7V6C - chains A and B of the 6 polymer chains in the assembly; structure by electron microscopy, 3.30 A resolution.

[Chain A]
Protein: Dicer-2, isoform A
From: Drosophila melanogaster
Notes: EC 3.1.21.1, 3.1.26.-, 3.1.26.3, 3.6.1.3
Reference sequence: A1ZAW0 (A1ZAW0_DROME); residue numbers follow UniProt; this construct covers 1-24, 26-581, 583-767, 769-992, 994-1722
Chain sequence (1733 residues; row label = number of the first residue in the row; note: 4 numbers in that range are skipped by the numbering (no residue carries them; nothing is unmodelled there); numbers below 1 keep their minus sign (His-10 is residue -10)):
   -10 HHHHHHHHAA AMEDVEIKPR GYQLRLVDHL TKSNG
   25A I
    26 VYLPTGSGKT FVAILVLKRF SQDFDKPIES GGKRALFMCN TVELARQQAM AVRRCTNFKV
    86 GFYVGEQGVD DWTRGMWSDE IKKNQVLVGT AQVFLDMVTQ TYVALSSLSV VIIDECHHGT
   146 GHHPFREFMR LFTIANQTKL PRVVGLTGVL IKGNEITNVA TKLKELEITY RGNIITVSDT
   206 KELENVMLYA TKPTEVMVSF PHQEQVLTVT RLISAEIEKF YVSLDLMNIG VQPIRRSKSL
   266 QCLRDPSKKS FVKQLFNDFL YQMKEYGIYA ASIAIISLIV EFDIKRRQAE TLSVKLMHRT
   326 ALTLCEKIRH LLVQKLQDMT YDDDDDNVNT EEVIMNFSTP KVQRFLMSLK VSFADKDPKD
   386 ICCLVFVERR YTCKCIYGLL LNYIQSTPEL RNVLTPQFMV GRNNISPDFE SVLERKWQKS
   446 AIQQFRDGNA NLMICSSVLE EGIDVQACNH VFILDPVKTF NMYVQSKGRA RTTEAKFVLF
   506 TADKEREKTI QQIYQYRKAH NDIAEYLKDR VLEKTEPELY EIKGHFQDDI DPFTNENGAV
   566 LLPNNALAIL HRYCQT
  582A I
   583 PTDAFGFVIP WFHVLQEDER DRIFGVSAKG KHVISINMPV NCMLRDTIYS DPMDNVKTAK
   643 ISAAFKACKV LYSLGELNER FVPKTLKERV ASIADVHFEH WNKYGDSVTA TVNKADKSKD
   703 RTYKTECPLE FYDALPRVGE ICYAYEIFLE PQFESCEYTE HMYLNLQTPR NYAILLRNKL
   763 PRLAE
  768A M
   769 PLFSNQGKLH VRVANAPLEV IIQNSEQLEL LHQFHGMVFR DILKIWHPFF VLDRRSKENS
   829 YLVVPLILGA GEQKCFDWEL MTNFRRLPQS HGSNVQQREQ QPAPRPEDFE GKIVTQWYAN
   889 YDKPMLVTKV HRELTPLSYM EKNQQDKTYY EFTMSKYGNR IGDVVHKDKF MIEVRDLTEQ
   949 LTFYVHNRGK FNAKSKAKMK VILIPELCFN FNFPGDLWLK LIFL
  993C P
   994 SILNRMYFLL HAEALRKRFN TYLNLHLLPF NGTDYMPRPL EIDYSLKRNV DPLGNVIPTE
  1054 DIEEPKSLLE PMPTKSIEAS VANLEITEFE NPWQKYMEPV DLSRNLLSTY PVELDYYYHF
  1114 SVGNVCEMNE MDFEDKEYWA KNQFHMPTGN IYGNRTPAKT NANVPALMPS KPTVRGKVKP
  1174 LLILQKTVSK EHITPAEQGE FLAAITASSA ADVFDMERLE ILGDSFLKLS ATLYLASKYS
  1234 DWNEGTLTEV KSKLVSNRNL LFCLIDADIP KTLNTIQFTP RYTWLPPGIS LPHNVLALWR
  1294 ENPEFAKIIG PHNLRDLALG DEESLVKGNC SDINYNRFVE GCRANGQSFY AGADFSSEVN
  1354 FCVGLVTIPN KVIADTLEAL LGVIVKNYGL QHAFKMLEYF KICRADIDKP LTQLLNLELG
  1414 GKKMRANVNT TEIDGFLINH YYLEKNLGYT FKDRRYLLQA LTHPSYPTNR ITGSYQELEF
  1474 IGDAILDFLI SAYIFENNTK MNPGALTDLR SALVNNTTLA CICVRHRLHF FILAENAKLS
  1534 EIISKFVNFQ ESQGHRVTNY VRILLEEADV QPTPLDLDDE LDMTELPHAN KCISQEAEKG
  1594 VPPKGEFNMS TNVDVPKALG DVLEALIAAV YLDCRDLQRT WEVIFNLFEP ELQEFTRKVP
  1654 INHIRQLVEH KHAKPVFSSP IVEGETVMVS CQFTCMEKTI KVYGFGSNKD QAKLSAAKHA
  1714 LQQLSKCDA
Not modelled in the structure: -10 to 7, 255-271, 346-353, 427-435, 539-553, 693-700, 955-967, 1052-1063, 1120-1130, 1146-1169, 1414-1421, 1564-1604, 1672-1680
Differences from the reference sequence: expression tag (-10 to 0); engineered mutation Leu208 (Met in A1ZAW0)
What the authors report for this chain:
  - binding site for the 21-nt RNA strand: His147, Lys177
  - mutagenesis - R324E/E331R: decreased binding to R2D2 (chain B)

[Chain B]
Protein: R2D2
From: Drosophila melanogaster
Reference sequence: Q9VLW8 (Q9VLW8_DROME); residues 1-311 here = UniProt positions 1-311
Chain sequence (352 residues; numbered -40 to 311; the number before each row is that of its first residue; numbers below 1 keep their minus sign (Met-40 is residue -40)):
   -40 MDYKDHDGDY KDHDIDYKDD DDKHRYTSLY KKAGSAAAPF TMDNKSAVSA LQEFCARTQI
    20 NLPTYSFIPG EDGGYVCKVE LLEIEALGNG RSKRDAKHLA ASNILRKIQL LPGIHGLMKD
    80 STVGDLDEEL TNLNRDMVKE LRDYCVRREM PLPCIEVVQQ SGTPSAPEFV ACCSVASIVR
   140 YGKSDKKKDA RQRAAIEMLA LISSNSDNLR PDQMQVASTS KLKVVDMEES MEELEALRRK
   200 KFTTYWELKE AGSVDHTGMR LCDRHNYFKN FYPTLKKEAI EAINSDEYES SKDKAMDVMS
   260 SLKITPKISE VESSSLVPLL SVELNCAFDV VLMAKETDIY DHIIDYFRTM LI
Not modelled in the structure: -40 to 4, 70-89, 164-187, 212-214
Differences from the reference sequence: initiating methionine (-40); expression tag (-39 to 0)
What the authors report for this chain:
  - binding site for the 22-nt RNA strand: Gln11, Arg53, Lys56, His57, Lys98, Pro123, Ser124, Lys145, Trp205
  - binding site for the 22-nt RNA strand: Arg101, Arg150
  - contacts within the chain: Arg101-Tyr204
  - mutagenesis - K98A: unchanged binding to siRNA duplexes
  - mutagenesis - W205A: abolished binding to g
  - mutagenesis - K98A: unchanged binding to the 22-nt RNA strand
  - mutagenesis - W205A: abolished binding to the 22-nt RNA strand

[Chain A / chain B interface]
Contacting residue pairs - 79 pairs, chain A then chain B:
  Glu241(A) - His301(B)  salt bridge
  Lys244(A) - His301(B)
  Phe245(A) - Met292(B)  hydrophobic
  Ser248(A) - Leu278(B)
  Ser248(A) - Met292(B)  hydrogen bond (side chain-backbone)
  Leu251(A) - Ser272(B)  hydrogen bond (backbone-side chain)
  Leu251(A) - Ser273(B)  hydrogen bond (backbone-backbone)
  Met252(A) - Val270(B)  hydrophobic
  Met252(A) - Ser272(B)
  Asn253(A) - Glu271(B)  hydrogen bond (backbone-backbone)
  Asn253(A) - Ser272(B)
  Val305(A) - Leu220(B)  hydrophobic
  Leu321(A) - Val270(B)  hydrophobic
  Arg324(A) - Glu282(B)  salt bridge
  Arg324(A) - Asp288(B)  salt bridge
  Arg324(A) - Val290(B)
  Thr325(A) - Val290(B)
  Thr325(A) - Met292(B)
  Thr328(A) - Asp288(B)
  Thr328(A) - Val289(B)
  Thr328(A) - Val290(B)  hydrogen bond (side chain-backbone)
  Glu331(A) - Arg223(B)  salt bridge
  Glu331(A) - His224(B)
  Glu331(A) - Phe287(B)
  Lys332(A) - His301(B)
  Lys332(A) - Tyr305(B)
  Arg334(A) - Cys221(B)  hydrogen bond (side chain-backbone)
  Arg334(A) - His224(B)
  His335(A) - His224(B)
  His335(A) - Asn225(B)
  His335(A) - Thr308(B)
  His335(A) - Met309(B)
  Leu336(A) - Thr308(B)
  Val338(A) - His224(B)
  Gln339(A) - Ile311(B)
  Gln342(A) - Lys228(B)
  Pro1064(A) - Gly121(B)
  Pro1064(A) - Pro123(B)
  Met1065(A) - Gln119(B)
  Met1065(A) - Gly121(B)  hydrogen bond (backbone-backbone)
  Met1065(A) - Pro123(B)  hydrophobic
  Pro1066(A) - Gln119(B)
  Thr1067(A) - Gln118(B)
  Thr1067(A) - Gln119(B)
  Ser1069(A) - Gln118(B)
  Tyr1089(A) - Val138(B)
  Tyr1089(A) - Tyr140(B)  hydrophobic
  Met1090(A) - Arg139(B)
  Leu1100(A) - Arg219(B)
  Leu1100(A) - Cys221(B)  hydrogen bond (backbone-side chain)
  Ser1101(A) - Arg219(B)  hydrogen bond (backbone-side chain)
  Thr1102(A) - Arg219(B)
  Thr1102(A) - Leu220(B)  hydrogen bond (backbone-backbone)
  Tyr1103(A) - Pro110(B)
  Tyr1103(A) - Thr216(B)
  Tyr1103(A) - Gly217(B)
  Tyr1103(A) - Met218(B)
  Tyr1103(A) - Arg219(B)  hydrogen bond
  Pro1104(A) - Met218(B)
  Val1105(A) - Ile137(B)  hydrophobic
  Val1105(A) - Ile161(B)  hydrophobic
  Glu1106(A) - Ala135(B)
  Glu1106(A) - Ser136(B)
  Tyr1109(A) - Ile137(B)  hydrophobic
  Tyr1109(A) - Arg139(B)  hydrogen bond
  Tyr1109(A) - Leu160(B)  hydrophobic
  His1112(A) - Ser163(B)  hydrogen bond (side chain-backbone)
  Val1118(A) - Arg139(B)
  Lys1664(A) - Ser120(B)
  Lys1664(A) - Glu127(B)
  His1665(A) - Gln118(B)  hydrogen bond
  His1665(A) - Ser120(B)  hydrogen bond
  His1665(A) - Glu127(B)  salt bridge
  His1665(A) - Val129(B)
  Thr1687(A) - Gln118(B)
  Met1689(A) - Tyr140(B)  hydrophobic
  Glu1690(A) - Val117(B)
  Ala1722(A) - Tyr140(B)
  Ala1722(A) - Lys142(B)
Other interface residues (no listed pair), chain A (46 interface residues in all): Leu249, Ile301, Leu1107
Other interface residues (no listed pair), chain B (52 interface residues in all): Thr122, Val134, Asp222, Ser274, Ser280, Leu291, Ala293
The authors on this interface:
  - interface residues, chain A: Tyr1089(A), Tyr1103(A), Val1105(A), Tyr1109(A)

[Overview]
46 residues of chain A face 52 of chain B across their interface, with 15 hydrogen bonds and 5 salt bridges.
Polar contacts include Glu241(A)-His301(B), Arg324(A)-Glu282(B) and Arg324(A)-Asp288(B). From the paper: a
binding site for the 22-nt RNA strand at Gln11(B), Arg53(B) and Lys56(B) among others; R324E/E331R of chain A
reduce binding to R2D2 (chain B); 3 substitutions were tested in all.
Here chain A is Dicer-2, isoform A and chain B is R2D2, both from Drosophila melanogaster. Entry 7V6C
(Structure of the Dicer-2-R2D2 heterodimer bound to small RNA duplex) was determined by electron microscopy,
deposited together with 7V6B.
